Entry 4D4N (X-ray diffraction, 1.45 A resolution); this record covers chain A.

[Chain A]
Molecule: Cytochrome C'
From: Achromobacter xylosoxidans
UniProtKB: P00138 (CYCP_ALCXX); numbering as in UniProt (aligned over 1-127)
Sequence (127 residues; row label = number of the first residue in the row):
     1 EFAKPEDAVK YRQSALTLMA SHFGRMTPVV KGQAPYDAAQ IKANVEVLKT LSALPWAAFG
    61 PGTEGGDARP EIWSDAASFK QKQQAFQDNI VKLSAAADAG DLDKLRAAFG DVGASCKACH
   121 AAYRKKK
Disordered / not traced: 126-127
Covalently attached groups: heme c (HEC) linked to C116, C119
Modified positions: E1 (pyroglutamic acid; PCA)
Sequence notes: engineered mutation A121 (Asp in P00138)
Ligand contacts:
  - heme c (HEC): V9, R12, Q13, L16, T17, M19, A20, F23, W56, F59, G65, G66, D67, A68, I72, F79, K82, Q83, F86, V112, S115, Y123, R124
  - heme c / nitric oxide: V9, R12, Q13, L16, T17, M19, A20, F23, W56, F59, G65, G66, D67, A68, I72, F79, K82, Q83, F86, V112, S115, H120, Y123, R124
Swiss-Prot annotation at these positions:
  - binding site (heme c): R12, Q13, D67, C116, C119, H120

[In short]
Ligands of chain A: heme c / nitric oxide. Heme c is covalently linked to C116. UniProt lists 6 heme c-binding
residues.
Chain A is Cytochrome C' (Achromobacter xylosoxidans); the structure, Nitrosyl complex of the D121A variant of
cytochrome c prime from Alcaligenes xylosoxidans, was determined by X-ray diffraction (same publication as
4D4X and 5AGF).
